8IAK - chains B and D of the 8 polymer chains in the assembly; structure by electron microscopy, 3.10 A resolution.

[Chain B]
Protein: Serine palmitoyltransferase 2
From: Saccharomyces cerevisiae
Notes: EC 2.3.1.50
UniProt: P40970 (LCB2_YEAST); numbering as in UniProt (aligned over 1-561)
Sequence (561 residues; row label = number of the first residue in the row):
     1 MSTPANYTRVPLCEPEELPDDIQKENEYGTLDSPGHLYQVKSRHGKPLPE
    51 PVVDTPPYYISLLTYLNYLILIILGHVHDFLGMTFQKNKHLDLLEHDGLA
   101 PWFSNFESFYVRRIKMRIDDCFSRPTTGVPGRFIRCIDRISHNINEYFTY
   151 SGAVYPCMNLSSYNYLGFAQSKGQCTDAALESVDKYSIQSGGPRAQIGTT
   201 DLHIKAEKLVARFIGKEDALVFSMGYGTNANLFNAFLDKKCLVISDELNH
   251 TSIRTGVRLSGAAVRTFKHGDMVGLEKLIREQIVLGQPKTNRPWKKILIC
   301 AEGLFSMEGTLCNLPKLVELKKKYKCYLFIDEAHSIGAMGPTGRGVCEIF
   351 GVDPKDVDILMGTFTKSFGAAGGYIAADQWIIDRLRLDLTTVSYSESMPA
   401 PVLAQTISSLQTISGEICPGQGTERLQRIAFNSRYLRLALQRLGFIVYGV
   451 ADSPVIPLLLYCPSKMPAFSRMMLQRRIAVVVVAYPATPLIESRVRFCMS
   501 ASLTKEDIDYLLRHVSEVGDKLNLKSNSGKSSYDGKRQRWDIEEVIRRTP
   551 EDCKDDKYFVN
Unresolved in the structure: 1-6
Modified positions: K366 ((2S)-2-amino-6-[[3-hydroxy-2-methyl-5-(phosphonooxymethyl)pyridin-4-yl]methylideneamino]hexanoic acid; LLP)
Curated features (UniProtKB/Swiss-Prot):
  - modified residue: K366 (N6-(pyridoxal phosphate)lysine)
  - mutagenesis: H334 (H334F: Loss of activity. No effect on interaction with LCB1), K366 (K366T: Loss of activity. No effect on interaction with LCB1)

[Chain D]
Protein: Protein ORM2
From: Saccharomyces cerevisiae S288C
UniProt: Q06144 (ORM2_YEAST); residue numbers follow UniProt; this construct covers 1-216
Sequence (216 residues; numbered 1 to 216; the number before each row is that of its first residue):
     1 MIDRTKNESPAFEESPLTPNVSNLKPFPSQSNKISTPVTDHRRRRAAAVI
    51 SHVEQETFEDENDQQMLPNMAATWVDQRGAWLIHIVVIVLLRLFYSLFGS
   101 TPKWTWTLTNMTYIIGFYIMFHLVKGTPFDFNGGAYDNLTMWEQINDETL
   151 YTPTRKFLLIVPIVLFLISNQYYRNDMTLFLSNLAVTVLIGVVPKLGITH
   201 RLRISIPGITGRAQIS
Unresolved in the structure: 1-55, 205-216
Construct notes: engineered mutation A46 (Ser in Q06144), A47 (Ser in Q06144), A48 (Ser in Q06144), A71 (Asn in Q06144)
Curated features (UniProtKB/Swiss-Prot):
  - modified residue: S9 (Phosphoserine), S15 (Phosphoserine), T18 (Phosphothreonine), S22 (Phosphoserine), S29 (Phosphoserine), S51 (Phosphoserine)
  - mutagenesis: S9 (S9A: Induces dysregulation of sphingolipid synthesis; when associated with A-15, A-18, A-36 and 46-A--A-48), S15 (S15A: Induces dysregulation of sphingolipid synthesis; when associated with A-9, A-18, A-36 and 46-A--A-48), T18 (T18A: Induces dysregulation of sphingolipid synthesis; when associated with A-9, A-15, A-36 and 46-A--A-48), T36 (T36A: Induces dysregulation of sphingolipid synthesis; when associated with A-9, A-15, A-18 and 46-A--A-48)

[How chain B and chain D interact]
Contacting residue pairs (30):
  T55(B) - R78(D)
  P56(B) - R78(D)  hydrogen bond (backbone-side chain)
  P57(B) - R78(D)
  Y58(B) - R78(D)
  Y65(B) - W74(D)
  Y65(B) - R78(D)  hydrogen bond (side chain-backbone)
  Y65(B) - G79(D)
  Y65(B) - A80(D)
  Y65(B) - I83(D)  hydrophobic
  L69(B) - M120(D)  hydrophobic
  F106(B) - V124(D)  hydrophobic
  F106(B) - T127(D)
  F106(B) - P128(D)
  E107(B) - T127(D)
  E107(B) - P128(D)
  E107(B) - F129(D)
  Y110(B) - P128(D)  hydrophobic
  R254(B) - M66(D)
  R254(B) - L67(D)
  R258(B) - D63(D)
  R258(B) - M66(D)
  G261(B) - F58(D)
  G261(B) - N62(D)
  A262(B) - N62(D)  hydrogen bond (backbone-side chain)
  A263(B) - N62(D)
  V264(B) - Q65(D)
  Y485(B) - M70(D)  hydrogen bond (side chain-backbone)
  Y485(B) - A71(D)
  Y485(B) - F129(D)
  L490(B) - W74(D)  hydrophobic
Also at the interface, not in a pair above, chain B (28 interface residues in all): S61, L62, L66, I73, S108, F109, K239, V257, R265, T266, K289
Also at the interface, not in a pair above, chain D (28 interface residues in all): E61, Q77, L82, V86, V87, K125, G126, D130, N132, D137

[Overview]
The chain B/chain D interface involves 28 residues from each chain, with 4 hydrogen bonds. Among the polar
pairs are P56(B)-R78(D), Y65(B)-R78(D) and A262(B)-N62(D). From UniProt: 2 mutagenesis sites on chain B; 4
mutagenesis sites on chain D.
Chain B is Serine palmitoyltransferase 2 (Saccharomyces cerevisiae) and chain D is Protein ORM2 (Saccharomyces
cerevisiae S288C); the structure, Cryo-EM structure of the yeast SPT-ORM2 (ORM2-S3A-N71A) complex, was
determined by electron microscopy (same publication as 8IAJ and 8IAM).
